PDB entry 5UV5 | X-ray diffraction, 3.00 A resolution | chains A and B

[Chain A]
Protein: Reverse transcriptase/ribonuclease H
Organism: Human immunodeficiency virus type 1 group M subtype B (isolate BH10)
Notes: EC 2.7.7.49, 2.7.7.7, 3.1.26.13; fragment: p66 domain residues 600-1154
UniProt: P03366 (POL_HV1B1); residues 1-555 here correspond to UniProt positions 600-1154 (UniProt number = residue number + 599)
Amino-acid sequence (557 residues; each row starts with the number of its first residue; numbers below 1 keep their minus sign (Met-1 is residue -1)):
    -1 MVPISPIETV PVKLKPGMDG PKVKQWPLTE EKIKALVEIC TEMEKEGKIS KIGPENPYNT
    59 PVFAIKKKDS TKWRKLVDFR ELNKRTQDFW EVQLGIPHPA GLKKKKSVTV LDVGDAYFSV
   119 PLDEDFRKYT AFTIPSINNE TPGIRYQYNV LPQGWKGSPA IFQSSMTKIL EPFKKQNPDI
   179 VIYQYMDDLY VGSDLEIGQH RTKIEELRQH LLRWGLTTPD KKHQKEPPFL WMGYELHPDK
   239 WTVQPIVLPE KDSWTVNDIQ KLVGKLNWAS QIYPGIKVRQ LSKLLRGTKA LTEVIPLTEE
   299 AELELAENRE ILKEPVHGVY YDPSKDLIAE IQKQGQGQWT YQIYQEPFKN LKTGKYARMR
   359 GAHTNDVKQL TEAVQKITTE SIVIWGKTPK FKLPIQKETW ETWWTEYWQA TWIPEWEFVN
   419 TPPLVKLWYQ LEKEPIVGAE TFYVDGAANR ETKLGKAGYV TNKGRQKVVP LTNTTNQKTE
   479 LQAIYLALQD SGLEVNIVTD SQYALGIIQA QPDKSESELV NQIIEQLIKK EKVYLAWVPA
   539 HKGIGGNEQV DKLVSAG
Unresolved in the structure: -1 to 3, 63-71, 134-140, 554-555
Differences from the reference sequence: initiating methionine (-1); expression tag (0); engineered mutation Ser280 (Cys879 in P03366)
Metal / ion sites: Mn2+ site 1: Asp443, Glu478, Asp498 (together with Y55); Mn2+ site 2: Asp443, Asp549 (together with Y55)
Ligand contacts: Y55 (7-(furan-2-yl)-2-hydroxyisoquinoline-1,3(2H,4H)-dione): Asp443, Gly444, Glu478, Asp498, Gln500, Ala538, His539, Asp549

[Chain B]
Protein: p51 RT
Organism: Human immunodeficiency virus type 1 group M subtype B (isolate BH10)
Notes: fragment: p51 domain residues 600-1027
UniProt: P03366 (POL_HV1B1); residues 1-428 here correspond to UniProt positions 600-1027 (UniProt number = residue number + 599)
Amino-acid sequence (429 residues; row label = number of the first residue in the row; numbering starts at 0):
     0 GPISPIETVP VKLKPGMDGP KVKQWPLTEE KIKALVEICT EMEKEGKISK IGPENPYNTP
    60 VFAIKKKDST KWRKLVDFRE LNKRTQDFWE VQLGIPHPAG LKKKKSVTVL DVGDAYFSVP
   120 LDEDFRKYTA FTIPSINNET PGIRYQYNVL PQGWKGSPAI FQSSMTKILE PFKKQNPDIV
   180 IYQYMDDLYV GSDLEIGQHR TKIEELRQHL LRWGLTTPDK KHQKEPPFLW MGYELHPDKW
   240 TVQPIVLPEK DSWTVNDIQK LVGKLNWASQ IYPGIKVRQL SKLLRGTKAL TEVIPLTEEA
   300 ELELAENREI LKEPVHGVYY DPSKDLIAEI QKQGQGQWTY QIYQEPFKNL KTGKYARMRG
   360 AHTNDVKQLT EAVQKITTES IVIWGKTPKF KLPIQKETWE TWWTEYWQAT WIPEWEFVNT
   420 PPLVKLWYQ
Unresolved in the structure: 89-94, 214-230, 423-428
Differences from the reference sequence: expression tag (0); engineered mutation Ser280 (Cys879 in P03366)

[Interface between chain A and chain B]
Residue-residue contacts (129):
  Val8(A) - Glu53(B)
  Pro9(A) - Glu53(B)
  Gln85(A) - Glu53(B)  hydrogen bond (side chain-backbone)
  Asp86(A) - Pro55(B)
  Phe87(A) - Pro52(B)
  Trp88(A) - Val21(B)
  Trp88(A) - Lys22(B)
  Trp88(A) - Pro52(B)
  Trp88(A) - Asn54(B)
  Trp88(A) - Pro55(B)
  Trp88(A) - Asn57(B)
  Trp88(A) - Thr131(B)
  Trp88(A) - Arg143(B)
  Val90(A) - Thr131(B)
  Val90(A) - Gly141(B)
  Val90(A) - Arg143(B)
  Gln91(A) - Asn137(B)
  Gln91(A) - Pro140(B)
  Leu92(A) - Gln23(B)
  Leu92(A) - Pro133(B)  hydrophobic
  Leu92(A) - Asn137(B)  hydrogen bond (backbone-side chain)
  Gly93(A) - Asn137(B)  hydrogen bond (backbone-side chain)
  Ile94(A) - Asn137(B)  hydrogen bond (backbone-side chain)
  Pro95(A) - Asn136(B)
  Pro95(A) - Asn137(B)
  His96(A) - Asn136(B)  hydrogen bond (backbone-side chain)
  Gly99(A) - Asn136(B)
  Gly99(A) - Glu138(B)
  Leu100(A) - Glu138(B)
  Ala158(A) - Pro52(B)
  Gln161(A) - Pro140(B)
  Ser162(A) - Pro52(B)
  Thr165(A) - Pro140(B)
  Lys166(A) - Lys49(B)
  Lys166(A) - Ile142(B)
  Lys172(A) - Thr139(B)
  Ile180(A) - Thr139(B)
  Tyr181(A) - Glu138(B)
  Gln182(A) - Glu138(B)  hydrogen bond (backbone-backbone)
  Trp229(A) - Glu138(B)
  Gln373(A) - Glu396(B)
  Gln373(A) - Thr397(B)  hydrogen bond
  Gln373(A) - Thr400(B)
  Thr376(A) - Trp401(B)
  Ile380(A) - Leu26(B)
  Ile380(A) - Thr27(B)
  Val381(A) - Pro25(B)  hydrophobic
  Val381(A) - Ile135(B)
  Val381(A) - Asn136(B)  hydrogen bond (backbone-backbone)
  Val381(A) - Asn137(B)
  Ile382(A) - Ile135(B)
  Ile382(A) - Asn136(B)
  Trp383(A) - Ile135(B)
  Gly384(A) - Thr27(B)
  Gly384(A) - Glu28(B)  hydrogen bond (backbone-backbone)
  Gly384(A) - Ile135(B)
  Trp402(A) - Lys331(B)  hydrogen bond (backbone-side chain)
  Trp402(A) - His361(B)
  Trp402(A) - Thr362(B)
  Trp402(A) - Asp364(B)
  Tyr405(A) - Lys331(B)  hydrogen bond (backbone-side chain)
  Trp406(A) - Lys331(B)
  Trp406(A) - Val417(B)
  Trp406(A) - Asn418(B)
  Trp406(A) - Thr419(B)
  Trp406(A) - Pro420(B)
  Trp406(A) - Pro421(B)
  Gln407(A) - Lys331(B)  hydrogen bond (backbone-side chain)
  Gln407(A) - Asp364(B)
  Gln407(A) - Pro392(B)
  Gln407(A) - Ile393(B)
  Gln407(A) - Gln394(B)
  Gln407(A) - Val417(B)  hydrogen bond (side chain-backbone)
  Gln407(A) - Asn418(B)  hydrogen bond
  Ala408(A) - Lys331(B)
  Ala408(A) - Trp337(B)  hydrophobic
  Ala408(A) - Asp364(B)
  Ala408(A) - Pro392(B)  hydrogen bond (backbone-backbone)
  Ala408(A) - Ile393(B)
  Thr409(A) - Asp364(B)  hydrogen bond (backbone-side chain)
  Trp410(A) - Thr362(B)  hydrogen bond (side chain-backbone)
  Trp410(A) - Asn363(B)
  Trp410(A) - Val365(B)  hydrophobic
  Trp410(A) - Trp401(B)
  Trp410(A) - Tyr405(B)
  Pro412(A) - Trp401(B)
  Pro433(A) - Asn255(B)
  Pro433(A) - Leu289(B)  hydrophobic
  Pro433(A) - Thr290(B)
  Ile434(A) - Thr290(B)
  Val435(A) - Thr290(B)
  Thr439(A) - Lys287(B)
  Thr439(A) - Ala288(B)
  Thr439(A) - Leu289(B)  hydrogen bond (side chain-backbone)
  Tyr441(A) - Val254(B)
  Tyr441(A) - Gln258(B)
  Tyr441(A) - Thr286(B)
  Tyr441(A) - Lys287(B)  hydrogen bond (side chain-backbone)
  Tyr441(A) - Leu289(B)
  Val458(A) - Thr286(B)
  Thr459(A) - Thr286(B)
  Asn460(A) - Thr286(B)
  Asn460(A) - Lys287(B)
  Asn460(A) - Ala288(B)
  Asn494(A) - Leu289(B)
  Val496(A) - Gln258(B)
  Val496(A) - Leu289(B)  hydrophobic
  Gln507(A) - Pro420(B)
  Tyr532(A) - Asn255(B)  hydrogen bond
  Ala534(A) - Lys259(B)
  Trp535(A) - Lys259(B)  hydrogen bond (backbone-side chain)
  Val536(A) - Gln258(B)
  Pro537(A) - Gly262(B)
  Pro537(A) - Asn265(B)
  Lys540(A) - Asn265(B)
  Lys540(A) - Arg277(B)
  Gly541(A) - Arg277(B)
  Gly541(A) - Ser280(B)
  Gly541(A) - Arg284(B)  hydrogen bond (backbone-side chain)
  Ile542(A) - Gln258(B)
  Ile542(A) - Ser280(B)
  Ile542(A) - Leu283(B)  hydrophobic
  Ile542(A) - Arg284(B)
  Gly543(A) - Leu283(B)  hydrogen bond (backbone-backbone)
  Gly543(A) - Arg284(B)
  Gly543(A) - Gly285(B)
  Glu546(A) - Arg284(B)
  Gln547(A) - Arg284(B)  hydrogen bond
  Gln547(A) - Thr286(B)
Interface residues without a listed pair, chain A (71 interface residues in all): Thr369, Thr377, Lys385, Thr386, Thr403, Gly436, Gly504, His539, Gly544
Interface residues without a listed pair, chain B (66 interface residues in all): Lys20, Trp24, Gly51, Val261, Val276, Leu368

[Overview]
Chain A and chain B form an interface of 71 and 66 residues respectively; the contacts include 24 hydrogen
bonds. Polar pairs include Gln85(A)-Glu53(B), Leu92(A)-Asn137(B) and Gly93(A)-Asn137(B). Bound to chain A:
compound Y55. Asp443(A), Glu478(A) and Asp498(A) coordinate Mn2+ site 1.
Chain A is Reverse transcriptase/ribonuclease H and chain B is p51 RT, both from Human immunodeficiency virus
type 1 group M subtype B (isolate BH10); the structure, Crystal Structure of a 2-Hydroxyisoquinoline-1,3-dione
RNase H Active Site Inhibitor with Multiple Binding Modes to HIV ..., was determined by X-ray diffraction.
